6LKS - chains L and E of the 6 polymer chains in the assembly; structure by X-ray diffraction, 3.24 A resolution.

[Chain L]
Molecule: Hemagglutinin HA2 chain
From: Influenza A virus (A/Thailand/CU44/2006(H1N1))
UniProtKB: A7LI25 (A7LI25_9INFA); residues 1-176 here correspond to UniProt positions 344-519 (UniProt number = residue number + 343)
Chain sequence (183 residues; row label = number of the first residue in the row):
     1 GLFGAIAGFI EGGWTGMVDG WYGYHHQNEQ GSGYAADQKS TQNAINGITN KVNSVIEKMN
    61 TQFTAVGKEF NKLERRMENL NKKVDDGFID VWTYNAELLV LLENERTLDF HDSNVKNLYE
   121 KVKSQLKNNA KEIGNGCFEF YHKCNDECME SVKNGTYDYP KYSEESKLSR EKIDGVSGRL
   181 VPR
Not modelled in the structure: 166-183
Disulfides: Cys144-Cys148
Construct notes: conflict Val91 (Ile434 in A7LI25), Ser169 (Asn512 in A7LI25); expression tag (177-183)

[Chain E]
Molecule: Hemagglutinin HA1 chain
From: Influenza A virus (A/Thailand/CU44/2006(H1N1))
UniProtKB: A7LI25 (A7LI25_9INFA); residues 1-326 here correspond to UniProt positions 18-343 (UniProt number = residue number + 17)
Chain sequence (330 residues; numbered -3 to 326; the number before each row is that of its first residue; numbers below 1 keep their minus sign (Ala-3 is residue -3)):
    -3 ADPGDTICIG YHANNSTDTV DTVLEKNVTV THSVNLLEDS HNGKLCLLKG IAPLQLGNCS
    57 VAGWILGNPE CELLISKESW SYIVEKPNPE NGTCYPGHFA DYEELREQLS SVSSFERFEI
   117 FPKESSWPNH TVTGVSASCS HNGKSSFYKN LLWLTGKNGL YPNLSKSYAN NKEKEVLVLW
   177 GVHHPPNIGD QRALYHTENA YVSVVSSHYS RKFTPEIAKR PKVRDQEGRI NYYWTLLEPG
   237 DTIIFEANGN LIAPRYAFAL SRGFGSGIIN SNAPMDECDA KCQTPQGAIN SSLPFQNVHP
   297 VTIGECPKYV RSAKLRMVTG LRNIPSIQSR
Not modelled in the structure: -3 to 2, 324-326
Disulfides: Cys42-Cys274, Cys55-Cys67, Cys90-Cys135, Cys278-Cys302
Covalently attached groups: N-acetylglucosamine (NAG) linked to Asn54, Asn87, Asn125, Asn159, Asn167, Asn286
Construct notes: expression tag (-3 to 0); conflict Ile116 (Met133 in A7LI25)
Bound ions: Zn2+: Glu68, His137 (shared with 2 residues of chain I)
From the paper describing this entry:
  - post-translational modification sites: Asn54, Asn87
  - mutagenesis - H137A: unchanged stability in response to Zn2+

[Interface between chain L and chain E]
Residue-residue contacts - 13 pairs, chain L then chain E:
  Lys72(L) - Glu100(E)
  Lys72(L) - Gln104(E)
  Leu73(L) - Asp97(E)
  Leu73(L) - Glu100(E)
  Glu74(L) - Glu100(E)  hydrogen bond (backbone-side chain)
  Arg75(L) - Glu100(E)  hydrogen bond (backbone-side chain)
  Arg75(L) - Gln104(E)
  Arg75(L) - Ser107(E)  hydrogen bond
  Arg76(L) - Glu99(E)
  Arg76(L) - Glu100(E)  salt bridge
  Arg76(L) - Glu103(E)
  Asn79(L) - Glu103(E)  hydrogen bond
  Asp90(L) - Lys304(E)  salt bridge
Other interface residues (no listed pair), chain E (9 interface residues in all): Trp230, Arg258

[Overview]
7 residues of chain L face 9 of chain E across their interface, with 4 hydrogen bonds and 2 salt bridges.
Among the polar pairs are Arg76(L)-Glu100(E), Asp90(L)-Lys304(E) and Glu74(L)-Glu100(E). From the paper: H137A
of chain E leaves stability in response to Zn2+ unchanged; modification sites Asn54(E) and Asn87(E).
Chain L is Hemagglutinin HA2 chain and chain E is Hemagglutinin HA1 chain, both from Influenza A virus
(A/Thailand/CU44/2006(H1N1)); the structure, Effects of zinc ion on oligomerization and pH stability of
influenza virus hemagglutinin, was determined by X-ray diffraction.
